3D21 - chain A; structure by X-ray diffraction, 2.15 A resolution.

# Chain A
Molecule: Thioredoxin H-type
From: Populus trichocarpa x Populus deltoides
UniProtKB: P85801 (TRXH_POPJC); residues 1-139 here = UniProt positions 1-139
Chain sequence (139 residues; row label = number of the first residue in the row):
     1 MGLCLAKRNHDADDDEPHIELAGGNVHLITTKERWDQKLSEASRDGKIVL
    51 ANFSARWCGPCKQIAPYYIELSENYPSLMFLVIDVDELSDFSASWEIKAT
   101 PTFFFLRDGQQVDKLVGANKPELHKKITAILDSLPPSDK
Not modelled in the structure: 1-23, 135-139
UniProt features mapped onto this chain:
  - active site (Nucleophile): Cys58, Cys61
  - site (Contributes to redox potential value): Gly59, Pro60
Disulfide bonds: Cys58-Cys61
From the paper describing this entry:
  - contacts within the chain: Cys58-Thr100
  - catalytic residues: Cys4, Cys58, Cys61
  - mutagenesis - C58S: abolished catalytic activity
  - mutagenesis - C61S: decreased catalytic activity
  - conformationally variable residues (side-chain flip): Ser54, Arg56, Trp57
  - mutagenesis - C4S: abolished catalytic activity on Grx
  - post-translational modification sites: Cys4

# In short
From UniProt: active-site residues Cys58 and Cys61. The paper reports catalytic residues Cys4, Cys58 and
Cys61; C58S abolishes catalytic activity; 3 substitutions were tested in all.
Chain A is Thioredoxin H-type (Populus trichocarpa x Populus deltoides); the structure, Crystal structure of a
poplar wild-type thioredoxin h, PtTrxh4, was determined by X-ray diffraction, deposited together with 3D22.
